Entry 3H13 (X-ray diffraction, 2.20 A resolution); this record covers chain A.

[Chain A]
Name: CASP8 and FADD-like apoptosis regulator
Organism: Homo sapiens
UniProtKB: O15519 (CFLAR_HUMAN); residue numbers follow UniProt; this construct covers 209-480
Amino-acid sequence (272 residues; numbered 209 to 480; the number before each row is that of its first residue):
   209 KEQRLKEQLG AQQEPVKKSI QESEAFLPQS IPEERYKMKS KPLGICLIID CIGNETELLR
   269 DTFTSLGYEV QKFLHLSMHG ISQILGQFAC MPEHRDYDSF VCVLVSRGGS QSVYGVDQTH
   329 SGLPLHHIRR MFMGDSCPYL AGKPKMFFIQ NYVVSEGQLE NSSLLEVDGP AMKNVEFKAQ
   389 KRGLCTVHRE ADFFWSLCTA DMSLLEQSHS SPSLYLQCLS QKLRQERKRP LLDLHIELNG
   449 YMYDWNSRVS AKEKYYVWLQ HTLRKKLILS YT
Disordered / not traced: 209-239, 364-395, 480
Swiss-Prot annotation at these positions:
  - site: Asp376, Gly377 (Cleavage)
What the authors report for this chain:
  - mutagenesis - D376A (10-fold), Q468D: decreased catalytic activity

[Summary]
The paper reports that D376A and Q468D reduce catalytic activity.
Chain A is CASP8 and FADD-like apoptosis regulator (Homo sapiens); the structure, c-FLIPL protease-like
domain, was determined by X-ray diffraction together with 3H11 from the same study.
